PDB entry 2A68 | X-ray diffraction, 2.50 A resolution | chains B and D of the 6 polymer chains in the assembly

[Chain B]
Name: DNA-directed RNA polymerase alpha chain
Source organism: Thermus thermophilus
Notes: EC 2.7.7.6
Reference sequence: Q9Z9H6 (RPOA_THETH); residue numbers follow UniProt; this construct covers 1-315
Amino-acid sequence (315 residues; row label = number of the first residue in the row):
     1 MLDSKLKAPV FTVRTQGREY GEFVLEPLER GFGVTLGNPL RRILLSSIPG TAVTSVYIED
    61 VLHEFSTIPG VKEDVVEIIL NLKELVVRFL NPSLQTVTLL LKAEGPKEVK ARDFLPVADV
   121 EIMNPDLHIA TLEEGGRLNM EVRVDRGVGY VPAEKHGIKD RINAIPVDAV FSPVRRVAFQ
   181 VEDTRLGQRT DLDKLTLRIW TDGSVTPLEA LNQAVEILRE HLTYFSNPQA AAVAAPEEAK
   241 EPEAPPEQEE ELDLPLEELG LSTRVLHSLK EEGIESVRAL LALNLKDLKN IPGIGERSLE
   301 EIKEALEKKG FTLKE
Unresolved in the structure: 230-315
Bound ions: Mg2+ site 1 near G17 (its only coordinating residue here); Mg2+ site 2: N38 (shared with 1 residue of chain C); Mg2+ site 3 near R88 (its only coordinating residue here); Mg2+ site 4 near P106 (its only coordinating residue here); Mg2+ site 5 near R161 (its only coordinating residue here); Mg2+ site 6 near N212 (its only coordinating residue here); Mg2+ site 7: E216, R219

[Chain D]
Name: DNA-directed RNA polymerase beta' chain
Source organism: Thermus thermophilus
Notes: EC 2.7.7.6
Reference sequence: Q8RQE8 (RPOC_THET8); numbering as in UniProt (aligned over 1-1524)
Amino-acid sequence (1524 residues; each row starts with the number of its first residue):
     1 MKKEVRKVRI ALASPEKIRS WSYGEVEKPE TINYRTLKPE RDGLFDERIF GPIKDYECAC
    61 GKYKRQRFEG KVCERCGVEV TKSIVRRYRM GHIELATPAA HIWFVKDVPS KIGTLLDLSA
   121 TELEQVLYFS KYIVLDPKGA ILNGVPVEKR QLLTDEEYRE LRYGKQETYP LPPGVDALVK
   181 DGEEVVKGQE LAPGVVSRLD GVALYRFPRR VRVEYVKKER AGLRLPLAAW VEKEAYKPGE
   241 ILAELPEPYL FRAEEEGVVE LKELEEGAFL VLRREDEPVA TYFLPVGMTP LVVHGEIVEK
   301 GQPLAEAKGL LRMPRQVRAA QVEAEEEGET VYLTLFLEWT EPKDYRVQPH MNVVVPEGAR
   361 VEAGDKIVAA IDPEEEVIAE AEGVVHLHEP ASILVVKARV YPFEDDVEVS TGDRVAPGDV
   421 LADGGKVKSD VYGRVEVDLV RNVVRVVESY DIDARMGAEA IQQLLKELDL EALEKELLEE
   481 MKHPSRARRA KARKRLEVVR AFLDSGNRPE WMILEAVPVL PPDLRPMVQV DGGRFATSDL
   541 NDLYRRLINR NNRLKKLLAQ GAPEIIIRNE KRMLQEAVDA LLDNGRRGAP VTNPGSDRPL
   601 RSLTDILSGK QGRFRQNLLG KRVDYSGRSV IVVGPQLKLH QCGLPKRMAL ELFKPFLLKK
   661 MEEKGIAPNV KAARRMLERQ RDIKDEVWDA LEEVIHGKVV LLNRAPTLHR LGIQAFQPVL
   721 VEGQSIQLHP LVCEAFNADF DGDQMAVHVP LSSFAQAEAR IQMLSAHNLL SPASGEPLAK
   781 PSRDIILGLY YITQVRKEKK GAGLEFATPE EALAAHERGE VALNAPIKVA GRETSVGRLK
   841 YVFANPDEAL LAVAHGIVDL QDVVTVRYMG KRLETSPGRI LFARIVAEAV EDEKVAWELI
   901 QLDVPQEKNS LKDLVYQAFL RLGMEKTARL LDALKYYGFT FSTTSGITIG IDDAVIPEEK
   961 KQYLEEADRK LLQIEQAYEM GFLTDRERYD QILQLWTETT EKVTQAVFKN FEENYPFNPL
  1021 YVMAQSGARG NPQQIRQLCG LRGLMQKPSG ETFEVPVRSS FREGLTVLEY FISSHGARKG
  1081 GADTALRTAD SGYLTRKLVD VTHEIVVREA DCGTTNYISV PLFQPDEVTR SLRLRKRADI
  1141 EAGLYGRVLA REVEVLGVRL EEGRYLSMDD VHLLIKAAEA GEIQEVPVRS PLTCQTRYGV
  1201 CQKCYGYDLS MARPVSIGEA VGIVAAQSIG EPGTQLTMRT FHTGGVAGAA DITQGLPRVI
  1261 ELFEARRPKA KAVISEIDGV VRIEETEEKL SVFVESEGFS KEYKLPKEAR LLVKDGDYVE
  1321 AGQPLTRGAI DPHQLLEAKG PEAVERYLVE EIQKVYRAQG VKLHDKHIEI VVRQMMKYVE
  1381 VTDPGDSRLL EGQVLEKWDV EALNERLIAE GKTPVAWKPL LMGVTKSALS TKSWLSAASF
  1441 QNTTHVLTEA AIAGKKDELI GLKENVILGR LIPAGTGSDF VRFTQVVDQK TLKAIEEARK
  1501 EAVEAKERPA ARRGVKREQP GKQA
Unresolved in the structure: 1, 252-363, 1506-1524
Bound ions: Mg2+ site 1 near K3 (its only coordinating residue here); Mg2+ site 2: A13, P15; Mg2+ site 3: G24, E25, V26; Mg2+ site 4: E25, K555; Zn2+ site 1: C58, C60, C73, C76; Mg2+ site 5 near K71 (its only coordinating residue here); Mg2+ site 6 near G77 (its only coordinating residue here); Mg2+ site 7 near T81 (its only coordinating residue here); Mg2+ site 8 near Q125 (its only coordinating residue here); Mg2+ site 9: K131, D155; Mg2+ site 10 near R150 (its only coordinating residue here); Mg2+ site 11: D155 (shared with 2 residues of chain F); 47 more Mg2+ sites not listed; 1 more Zn2+ sites not listed

[How chain B and chain D interact]
Pairs across the interface (21; chain B residue first):
  F65(B) - F806(D)  hydrophobic
  F65(B) - L813(D)  hydrophobic
  E77(B) - R872(D)
  L80(B) - V842(D)  hydrophobic
  L80(B) - A844(D)  hydrophobic
  L80(B) - R867(D)
  K83(B) - V842(D)
  K83(B) - E848(D)
  E84(B) - N845(D)  hydrogen bond
  G149(B) - H855(D)
  Y150(B) - F843(D)
  Y150(B) - A852(D)  hydrophobic
  Y150(B) - H855(D)  hydrogen bond (backbone-side chain)
  Y150(B) - I857(D)  hydrophobic
  P152(B) - I857(D)  hydrophobic
  E154(B) - V821(D)
  E154(B) - K840(D)
  V170(B) - E848(D)
  R176(B) - R884(D)
  R176(B) - E888(D)  salt bridge
  R185(B) - D689(D)  salt bridge
Interface residues without a listed pair, chain B (17 interface residues in all): S46, H63, D74, D168, R175
Interface residues without a listed pair, chain D (20 interface residues in all): E810, D847, L851

[Summary]
17 residues of chain B and 20 residues of chain D are in contact, with 2 hydrogen bonds and 2 salt bridges.
Polar pairs include R176(B)-E888(D), R185(B)-D689(D) and E84(B)-N845(D). E216(B) and R219(B) form the Mg2+
site 7.
Here chain B is DNA-directed RNA polymerase alpha chain and chain D is DNA-directed RNA polymerase beta'
chain, both from Thermus thermophilus. Entry 2A68 (Crystal structure of the T. thermophilus RNA polymerase
holoenzyme in complex with antibiotic rifabutin) was determined by X-ray diffraction together with 2A69 and
2A6E from the same study.
